Entry 6GKF (X-ray diffraction, 2.60 A resolution); this record covers chains B and J of the 4 polymer chains in the assembly.

# Chain B
Protein: 14-3-3 protein gamma
Organism: Homo sapiens
Notes: engineered mutation(s): S235Stop
UniProt: P61981 (1433G_HUMAN); numbering as in UniProt (aligned over 1-234)
Amino-acid sequence (234 residues; each row starts with the number of its first residue):
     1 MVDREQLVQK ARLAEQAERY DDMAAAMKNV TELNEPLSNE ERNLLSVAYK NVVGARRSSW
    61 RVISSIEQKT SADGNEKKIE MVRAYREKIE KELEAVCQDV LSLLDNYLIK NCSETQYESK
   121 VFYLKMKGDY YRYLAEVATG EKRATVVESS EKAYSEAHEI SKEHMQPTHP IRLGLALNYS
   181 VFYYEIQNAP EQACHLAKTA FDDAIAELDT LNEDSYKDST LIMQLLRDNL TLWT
Not modelled in the structure: 1, 110-115
Curated features (UniProtKB/Swiss-Prot):
  - site (Interaction with phosphoserine on interacting protein): R57, R132
  - modified residue: M1 (N-acetylmethionine), V2 (N-acetylvaline), S71 (Phosphoserine), Y133 (Phosphotyrosine), T145 (Phosphothreonine), S215 (Phosphoserine), T234 (Phosphothreonine)
  - natural variant: E15 (E15A: In DEE56; uncertain significance), K50 (K50Q: Found in an individual with autism; uncertain significance), D129 (D129E: In DEE56), R132 (R132C: In DEE56), Y133 (Y133S: Found in an individual with neurodevelopmental disorder)

# Chain J
Protein: Caspase-2
Notes: EC 3.4.22.55
Amino-acid sequence (8 residues; each row starts with the number of its first residue):
   136 YDLSLPFP
Not modelled in the structure: 143
Modified residues: S139 (phosphoserine; SEP)
What the authors report for this chain:
  - post-translational modification sites: S139

# How chain B and chain J interact
Residue-residue contacts - 22 pairs, chain B then chain J:
  K50(B) - S139(J)
  K50(B) - L140(J)  hydrogen bond (side chain-backbone)
  K50(B) - P141(J)
  K50(B) - F142(J)
  R57(B) - S139(J)
  R61(B) - Y136(J)
  R61(B) - D137(J)  salt bridge
  R132(B) - S139(J)
  Y133(B) - S139(J)
  L177(B) - L138(J)
  L177(B) - S139(J)
  L177(B) - L140(J)
  N178(B) - S139(J)
  N178(B) - L140(J)  hydrogen bond (side chain-backbone)
  V181(B) - L138(J)
  V181(B) - S139(J)
  E185(B) - Y136(J)  hydrogen bond (side chain-backbone)
  E185(B) - L138(J)
  L221(B) - F142(J)  hydrophobic
  I222(B) - L140(J)  hydrophobic
  L225(B) - P141(J)
  N229(B) - L138(J)  hydrogen bond (side chain-backbone)
Interface residues without a listed pair, chain B (17 interface residues in all): S46, K125, G174, W233

# Overview
17 residues of chain B face 7 of chain J across their interface, with 4 hydrogen bonds and 1 salt bridge.
Polar pairs include R61(B)-D137(J), K50(B)-L140(J) and N178(B)-L140(J). The paper reports a modification site
at S139(J).
Chain B is 14-3-3 protein gamma (Homo sapiens) and chain J is Caspase-2; the structure, Structure of 14-3-3
gamma in complex with caspase-2 14-3-3 binding motif Ser139, was determined by X-ray diffraction, deposited
together with 6GKG.
